7JQX - chains A and C; structure by X-ray diffraction, 2.20 A resolution.

[Chain A (and C)]
Protein: Cif-like 1 wild-type
Source organism: Burkholderia cenocepacia (strain ATCC BAA-245 / DSM 16553 / LMG 16656 / NCTC 13227 / J2315 / CF5610)
Notes: chain C of this document is another copy of the same molecule, construct and numbering; everything in this record applies to it too
UniProt: B4EJL9 (B4EJL9_BURCJ); residue numbers follow UniProt; this construct covers 1-309
Amino-acid sequence (309 residues; row label = number of the first residue in the row):
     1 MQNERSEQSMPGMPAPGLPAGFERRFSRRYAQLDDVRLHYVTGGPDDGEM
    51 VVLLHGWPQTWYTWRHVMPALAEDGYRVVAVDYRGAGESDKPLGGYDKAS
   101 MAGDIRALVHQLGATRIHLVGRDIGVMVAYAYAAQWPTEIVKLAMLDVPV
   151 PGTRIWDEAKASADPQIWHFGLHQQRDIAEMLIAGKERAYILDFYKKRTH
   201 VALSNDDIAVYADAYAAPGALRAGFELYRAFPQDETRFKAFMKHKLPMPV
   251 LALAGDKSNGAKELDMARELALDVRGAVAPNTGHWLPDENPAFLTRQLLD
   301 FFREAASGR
Unresolved in the structure: 1-10, 305-309
Reported in the primary citation:
  - catalytic residues: D123, D147 (by similarity / conservation)
  - catalytic residues: H284
  - contacts within the chain: R122-D147 (salt bridge), S258-H284 (hydrogen bond)
  - self-association interface (contacts with another copy of this molecule); pairs are residue here / residue on that copy: M13-F22 (hydrophobic contact), E23-M13 (hydrophobic contact), R28-M13 (hydrophobic contact), V41-M13 (hydrophobic contact), W61-M13 (hydrophobic contact)
  - mutagenesis - D123S: decreased catalytic activity on physiological epoxides

[Interface between chain A and chain C]
Contacting residue pairs (13):
  L93(A) with R176(C); E226(C)
  R176(A) with L93(C); R222(C)
  D177(A) with G219(C); R222(C), salt bridge
  I178(A) with P218(C), hydrophobic
  M181(A) with P218(C), hydrophobic
  P218(A) with M181(C), hydrophobic
  G219(A) with D177(C)
  R222(A) with R176(C); D177(C), salt bridge
  E226(A) with L93(C)
Other interface residues (no listed pair), chain A (10 interface residues in all): K91
Other interface residues (no listed pair), chain C (10 interface residues in all): K91, I178

[Summary]
Chain A and chain C each contribute 10 residues to their interface; the contacts include 2 salt bridges. Its
one salt-bridged contact is D177(A)-R222(C). From the paper: catalytic residues D123(A), D147(A) and H284(A);
D123S of chain A reduces catalytic activity on physiological epoxides.
Both chains are Cif-like 1 wild-type (Burkholderia cenocepacia (strain ATCC BAA-245 / DSM 16553 / LMG 16656 /
NCTC 13227 / J2315 / CF5610)). Entry 7JQX (Crystal structure of Cfl1 wild-type from Burkholderia cenocepacia)
was determined by X-ray diffraction (same publication as 7JQY and 7JQZ).
